Entry 8JIQ (electron microscopy, 3.40 A resolution); this record covers chains B and C of the 6 polymer chains in the assembly.

Chain B:
Name: Guanine nucleotide-binding protein G(I)/G(S)/G(T) subunit beta-1
Source organism: Rattus norvegicus
UniProt: P54311 (GBB1_RAT); residues 2-340 here = UniProt positions 2-340
Chain sequence (345 residues; each row starts with the number of its first residue; numbers below 1 keep their minus sign (Met-4 is residue -4)):
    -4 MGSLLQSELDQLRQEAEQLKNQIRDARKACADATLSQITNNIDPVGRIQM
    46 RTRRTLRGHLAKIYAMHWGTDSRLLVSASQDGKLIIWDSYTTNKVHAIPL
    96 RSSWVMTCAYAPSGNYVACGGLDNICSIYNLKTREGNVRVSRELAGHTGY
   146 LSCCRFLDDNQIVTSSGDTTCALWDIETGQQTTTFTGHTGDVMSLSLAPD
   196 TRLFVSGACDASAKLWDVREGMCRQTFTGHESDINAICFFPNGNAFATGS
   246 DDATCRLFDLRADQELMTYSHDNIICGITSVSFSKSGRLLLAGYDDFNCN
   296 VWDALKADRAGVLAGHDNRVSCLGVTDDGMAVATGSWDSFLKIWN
Disordered / not traced: -4 to 8
Construct notes: initiating methionine (-4); expression tag (-3 to 1)
UniProt features mapped onto this chain:
  - modified residue: Ser2 (N-acetylserine), His266 (Phosphohistidine)

Chain C:
Name: Guanine nucleotide-binding protein G(I)/G(S)/G(O) subunit gamma-2
Source organism: Bos taurus
UniProt: P63212 (GBG2_BOVIN); numbering as in UniProt (aligned over 2-71)
Chain sequence (70 residues; each row starts with the number of its first residue):
     2 ASNNTASIAQARKLVEQLKMEANIDRIKVSKAAADLMAYCEAHAKEDPLL
    52 TPVPASENPFREKKFFCAIL
Disordered / not traced: 2-15, 63-71
UniProt features mapped onto this chain:
  - modified residue: Ala2 (N-acetylalanine), Cys68 (Cysteine methyl ester)
  - lipidation: Cys68 (S-geranylgeranyl cysteine)

Chain B / chain C interface:
Residue-residue contacts (64; chain B residue first):
  Leu14(B) - Leu19(C)  hydrophobic
  Gln17(B) - Ala23(C)
  Ala21(B) - Arg27(C)
  Cys25(B) - Ile28(C)  hydrogen bond (side chain-backbone)
  Cys25(B) - Val30(C)
  Asp27(B) - Lys29(C)  salt bridge
  Asp27(B) - Ser31(C)
  Ala28(B) - Ser31(C)
  Leu30(B) - Ala34(C)  hydrophobic
  Ile33(B) - Ser31(C)
  Ile33(B) - Ala34(C)  hydrophobic
  Ile37(B) - Met38(C)  hydrophobic
  Val40(B) - Leu51(C)  hydrophobic
  Met45(B) - Leu50(C)  hydrophobic
  Arg48(B) - Phe61(C)
  Arg49(B) - Pro60(C)  hydrogen bond (side chain-backbone)
  Arg49(B) - Phe61(C)
  Arg49(B) - Arg62(C)
  Ser84(B) - Phe61(C)
  Tyr85(B) - Pro60(C)
  Tyr85(B) - Phe61(C)  hydrophobic
  Thr181(B) - Gln18(C)  hydrogen bond (backbone-side chain)
  Gly182(B) - Gln18(C)
  Met217(B) - Glu17(C)
  Met217(B) - Met21(C)  hydrophobic
  Cys218(B) - Gln18(C)
  Cys218(B) - Met21(C)
  Arg219(B) - Met21(C)
  Arg219(B) - Glu22(C)
  Gln220(B) - Glu22(C)
  Gln220(B) - Ile25(C)
  Thr221(B) - Glu22(C)  hydrogen bond (backbone-side chain)
  Phe235(B) - Leu37(C)  hydrophobic
  Phe235(B) - Tyr40(C)  hydrophobic
  Pro236(B) - Tyr40(C)
  Asn237(B) - Tyr40(C)
  Ala240(B) - Leu37(C)  hydrophobic
  Arg256(B) - Ile28(C)
  Arg256(B) - Lys32(C)
  Ala257(B) - Val30(C)  hydrophobic
  Asp258(B) - Glu22(C)
  Asp258(B) - Ile25(C)
  Asp258(B) - Arg27(C)  salt bridge
  Gln259(B) - Val30(C)
  Leu261(B) - Val30(C)  hydrophobic
  Ser279(B) - Asp48(C)  hydrogen bond
  Lys280(B) - Glu47(C)
  Lys280(B) - Asp48(C)
  Ser281(B) - Cys41(C)
  Ser281(B) - His44(C)
  Ser281(B) - Ala45(C)
  Ser281(B) - Asp48(C)  hydrogen bond
  Ser281(B) - Leu51(C)
  Arg283(B) - Cys41(C)
  Arg283(B) - Leu51(C)
  Leu300(B) - Leu37(C)  hydrophobic
  Leu300(B) - Cys41(C)  hydrophobic
  Asp323(B) - Pro49(C)
  Gly324(B) - Pro49(C)
  Gly324(B) - Leu50(C)
  Met325(B) - Pro49(C)  hydrophobic
  Ala326(B) - Phe61(C)  hydrophobic
  Ile338(B) - Phe61(C)  hydrophobic
  Asn340(B) - Asn59(C)  hydrogen bond
Other interface residues (no listed pair), chain B (53 interface residues in all): Ile18, Ala26, Thr29, Trp63, Lys209, Trp211, Leu252, Asp254, Gly282, Leu284, Val327
Other interface residues (no listed pair), chain C (32 interface residues in all): Asp26, Ala33, Ala35

Summary:
53 residues of chain B and 32 residues of chain C are in contact; the contacts include 7 hydrogen bonds and 2
salt bridges. Polar contacts include Asp27(B)-Lys29(C), Asp258(B)-Arg27(C) and Cys25(B)-Ile28(C).
Chain B is Guanine nucleotide-binding protein G(I)/G(S)/G(T) subunit beta-1 (Rattus norvegicus) and chain C is
Guanine nucleotide-binding protein G(I)/G(S)/G(O) subunit gamma-2 (Bos taurus); the structure, Cryo-EM
structure of the GLP-1R/GCGR dual agonist Peptide 15-bound human GCGR-Gs complex, was determined by electron
microscopy together with 8JIS, 8JIU, 8JIP, 8JIR and 8JIT from the same study.
